PDB entry 7L9P | electron microscopy, 3.60 A resolution | chains D and E of the 12 polymer chains in the assembly

# Chain D (and E)
Molecule: Pachytene checkpoint protein 2 homolog
Source organism: Homo sapiens
Notes: chain E of this document is another copy of the same molecule, construct and numbering; everything in this record applies to it too
Reference sequence: Q15645 (PCH2_HUMAN); residue numbers follow UniProt; this construct covers 2-432
Sequence (432 residues; numbered 1 to 432; the number before each row is that of its first residue):
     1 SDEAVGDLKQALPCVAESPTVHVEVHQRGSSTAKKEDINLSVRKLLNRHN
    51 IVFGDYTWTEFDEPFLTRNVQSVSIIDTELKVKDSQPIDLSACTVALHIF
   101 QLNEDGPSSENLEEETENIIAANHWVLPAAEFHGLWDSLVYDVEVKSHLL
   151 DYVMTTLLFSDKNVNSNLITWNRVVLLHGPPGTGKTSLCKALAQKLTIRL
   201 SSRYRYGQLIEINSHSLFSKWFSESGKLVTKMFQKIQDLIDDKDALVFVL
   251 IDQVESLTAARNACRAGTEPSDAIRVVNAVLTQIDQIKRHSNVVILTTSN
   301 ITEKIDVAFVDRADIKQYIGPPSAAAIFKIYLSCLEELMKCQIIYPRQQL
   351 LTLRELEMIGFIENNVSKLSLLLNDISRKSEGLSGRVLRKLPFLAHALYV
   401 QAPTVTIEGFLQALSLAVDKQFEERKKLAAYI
Disordered / not traced: 1-18, 52-53, 78-88, 430-432
Sequence notes: expression tag (1); engineered mutation Gln-253 (Glu in Q15645)
Small-molecule neighbours: ATP-gamma-S (AGS; phosphothiophosphoric acid-adenylate ester): Ser-138, Leu-139, Val-140, Tyr-141, Pro-181, Gly-182, Thr-183, Gly-184, Lys-185, Thr-186, Ser-187, Gln-253, Pro-322, Ile-330, Gly-385, Arg-386, Arg-389
UniProt features mapped onto this chain:
  - binding site (ATP): Gly-179 to Thr-186
  - natural variant: His-26 (H26R: In OZEMA9), Arg-173 (R173Q: In OZEMA9; uncertain significance), Ile-198 (I198V: In OZEMA9; uncertain significance), Val-247 (V247M: In OZEMA9; uncertain significance), Glu-303 (E303K: In OZEMA9; uncertain significance), Arg-354 to Ile-432 (deletion: In MVA3)
From the paper describing this entry:
  - mutagenesis - E113A/E114A/E115A: decreased catalytic activity

# How chain D and chain E interact
Pairs across the interface - 77 pairs, chain D then chain E:
  Ile-119(D) / Gln-234(E)
  Glu-131(D) / Asn-167(E)
  Glu-131(D) / Arg-289(E)  salt bridge
  His-133(D) / Asn-167(E)
  Leu-135(D) / Asn-167(E)
  Ser-138(D) / Asn-167(E)
  Pro-181(D) / Ala-308(E)  hydrophobic
  Pro-181(D) / Asp-311(E)
  His-215(D) / Arg-275(E)
  His-215(D) / Asn-278(E)
  His-215(D) / Ala-279(E)
  Ser-216(D) / Lys-227(E)
  Phe-218(D) / Lys-227(E)  hydrogen bond (backbone-side chain)
  Ser-219(D) / Phe-222(E)
  Lys-220(D) / Trp-221(E)
  Lys-220(D) / Glu-224(E)
  Gln-253(D) / Asn-278(E)
  Gln-253(D) / Thr-282(E)
  Glu-255(D) / Ile-274(E)
  Ala-263(D) / Gly-267(E)
  Cys-264(D) / Gly-267(E)
  Arg-265(D) / Gly-267(E)
  Arg-265(D) / Thr-268(E)
  Thr-268(D) / Thr-268(E)
  Thr-268(D) / Pro-270(E)
  Glu-269(D) / Pro-270(E)
  Pro-270(D) / Phe-222(E)  hydrophobic
  Asn-300(D) / Arg-261(E)
  Lys-304(D) / Ile-274(E)
  Ser-333(D) / Leu-168(E)
  Cys-334(D) / Leu-168(E)
  Cys-334(D) / Ile-169(E)  hydrophobic
  Glu-337(D) / Val-164(E)
  Glu-337(D) / Asn-165(E)  hydrogen bond (side chain-backbone)
  Glu-337(D) / Leu-168(E)
  Leu-338(D) / Phe-159(E)  hydrophobic
  Leu-338(D) / Ile-169(E)  hydrophobic
  Cys-341(D) / Lys-162(E)
  Ile-343(D) / Lys-162(E)
  Ser-384(D) / Asp-311(E)  hydrogen bond
  Arg-386(D) / Asn-172(E)  hydrogen bond
  Arg-386(D) / Asp-285(E)  salt bridge
  Arg-386(D) / Asp-311(E)
  Arg-386(D) / Arg-312(E)
  Val-387(D) / Asp-311(E)
  Arg-389(D) / Leu-168(E)  hydrogen bond (side chain-backbone)
  Arg-389(D) / Ile-169(E)
  Arg-389(D) / Thr-170(E)  hydrogen bond (backbone-backbone)
  Lys-390(D) / Thr-170(E)
  Lys-390(D) / Trp-171(E)
  Lys-390(D) / Asn-172(E)
  Lys-390(D) / Asp-311(E)
  Lys-390(D) / Asp-314(E)  salt bridge
  Pro-392(D) / Phe-159(E)
  Pro-392(D) / Ile-169(E)  hydrophobic
  Phe-393(D) / Tyr-152(E)  hydrophobic
  Phe-393(D) / Thr-155(E)
  Phe-393(D) / Thr-156(E)
  Leu-394(D) / Asp-314(E)
  His-396(D) / Thr-155(E)  hydrogen bond (backbone-side chain)
  His-396(D) / Leu-158(E)
  His-396(D) / Phe-159(E)
  Ala-397(D) / Asp-151(E)
  Ala-397(D) / Tyr-152(E)
  Ala-397(D) / Thr-155(E)
  Leu-398(D) / His-148(E)
  Leu-398(D) / Asp-151(E)
  Leu-398(D) / Ile-315(E)  hydrophobic
  Lys-420(D) / Ile-315(E)
  Gln-421(D) / Asp-314(E)  hydrogen bond (side chain-backbone)
  Gln-421(D) / Lys-316(E)
  Glu-424(D) / Ile-315(E)
  Glu-424(D) / Lys-316(E)  hydrogen bond (side chain-backbone)
  Lys-427(D) / Tyr-318(E)
  Leu-428(D) / His-178(E)
  Leu-428(D) / Thr-302(E)  hydrogen bond (backbone-side chain)
  Ala-429(D) / Thr-302(E)
Other interface residues (no listed pair), chain D (52 interface residues in all): Gly-182, Ser-256, Asp-272, Ala-273, Thr-302, Gln-342, Pro-403, Arg-425
Other interface residues (no listed pair), chain E (46 interface residues in all): Ser-223, Thr-230, Lys-231, Val-307, Gln-317

# Summary
52 residues of chain D face 46 of chain E across their interface, with 10 hydrogen bonds and 3 salt bridges.
Among the polar pairs are Glu-131(D)/Arg-289(E), Arg-386(D)/Asp-285(E) and Lys-390(D)/Asp-314(E). Chain D
binds ATP-gamma-S. UniProt lists 8 ATP-binding residues on chain D. The paper reports that E113A/E114A/E115A
of chain D reduce catalytic activity.
Both chains are Pachytene checkpoint protein 2 homolog (Homo sapiens). Entry 7L9P (Structure of human
SHLD2-SHLD3-REV7-TRIP13(E253Q) complex) was determined by electron microscopy (same publication as 6WW9 and
6WWA).
